Entry 6XLL (electron microscopy, 2.70 A resolution); this record covers chains F and N of the 9 polymer chains in the assembly.

[Chain F]
Protein: RNA polymerase sigma factor RpoD
Organism: Escherichia coli O157:H7
UniProt: P00579 (RPOD_ECOLI); residue numbers follow UniProt; this construct covers 1-613
Amino-acid sequence (613 residues; numbered 1 to 613; the number before each row is that of its first residue):
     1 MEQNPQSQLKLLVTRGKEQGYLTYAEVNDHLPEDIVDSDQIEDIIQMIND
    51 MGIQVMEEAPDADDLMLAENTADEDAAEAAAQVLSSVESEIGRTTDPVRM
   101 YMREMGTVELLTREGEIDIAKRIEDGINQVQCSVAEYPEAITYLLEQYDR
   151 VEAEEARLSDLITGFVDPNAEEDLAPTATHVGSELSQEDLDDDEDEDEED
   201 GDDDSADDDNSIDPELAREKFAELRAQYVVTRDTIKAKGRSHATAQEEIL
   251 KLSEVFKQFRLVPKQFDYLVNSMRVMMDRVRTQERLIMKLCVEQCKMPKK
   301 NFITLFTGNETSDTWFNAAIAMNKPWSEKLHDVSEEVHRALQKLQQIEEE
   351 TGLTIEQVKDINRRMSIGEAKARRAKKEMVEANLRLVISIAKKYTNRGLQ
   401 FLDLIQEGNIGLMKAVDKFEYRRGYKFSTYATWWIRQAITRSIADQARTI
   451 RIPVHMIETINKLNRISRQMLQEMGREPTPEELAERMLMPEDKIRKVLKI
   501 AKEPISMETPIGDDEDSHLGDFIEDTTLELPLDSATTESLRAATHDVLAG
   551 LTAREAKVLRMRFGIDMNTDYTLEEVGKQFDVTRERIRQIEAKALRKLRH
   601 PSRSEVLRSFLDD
Not modelled in the structure: 1-88, 168-211, 237-241
Curated features (UniProtKB/Swiss-Prot):
  - DNA-binding region: Leu-573 to Ala-592 (H-T-H motif)
  - region: Arg-584 to Arg-599 (Interaction with anti-sigma factors)
  - motif: Asp-403 to Gln-406 (Interaction with polymerase core subunit RpoC)
  - site: Arg-562 (Interaction with anti-sigma factors)
  - mutagenesis: Ala-553 (A553D: Disrupts the interaction with Escherichia phage lambda antitermination protein Q), Arg-596 (R596D/E: 2-fold reduction in activation of class II Crp-dependent promoters)

[Chain N]
Molecule: synthetic non-template strand DNA
Sequence (54 nucleotides; numbered 35 to 88; the number before each row is that of its first residue):
    35 GCCTTGACCCTCCCCTAAGGGGAGGGTTTAGATTGTGTGCAGTCTGACGC
    85 GGCG
Not modelled in the structure: 72-75

[Interface between chain F and chain N]
Pairs across the interface (54; chain F residue first):
  Val-98(F) / DT70(N)  base contact
  Arg-99(F) / DT70(N)  base contact
  Arg-99(F) / DG71(N)  base contact
  Met-102(F) / DG69(N)  base contact
  Met-102(F) / DT70(N)  base contact
  Met-105(F) / DG69(N)  sugar contact
  Gly-106(F) / DG69(N)  base contact
  Leu-110(F) / DT68(N)  base contact
  Glu-116(F) / DT68(N)  base contact
  Asn-383(F) / DT68(N)  hydrogen bond to the base
  Arg-385(F) / DT68(N)  base contact
  Arg-385(F) / DG69(N)  base contact
  Leu-386(F) / DT68(N)  hydrogen bond to the base
  Lys-392(F) / DT70(N)  salt bridge to the phosphate
  Phe-401(F) / DT70(N)  sugar contact
  Lys-418(F) / DT62(N)  salt bridge to the phosphate
  Phe-419(F) / DA64(N)  base contact
  Glu-420(F) / DA64(N)  base contact
  Arg-423(F) / DA64(N)  hydrogen bond to the base
  Tyr-425(F) / DA64(N)  sugar contact
  Tyr-425(F) / DG65(N)  phosphate contact
  Tyr-425(F) / DA66(N)  phosphate contact
  Lys-426(F) / DA66(N)  hydrogen bond to the phosphate
  Lys-426(F) / DT67(N)  salt bridge to the phosphate
  Ser-428(F) / DA66(N)  sugar contact
  Ser-428(F) / DT67(N)  hydrogen bond to the phosphate
  Thr-429(F) / DG65(N)  phosphate contact
  Thr-429(F) / DA66(N)  phosphate contact
  Thr-429(F) / DT67(N)  base contact
  Tyr-430(F) / DA64(N)  stacking on the base
  Thr-432(F) / DT67(N)  base contact
  Trp-433(F) / DT63(N)  base contact
  Trp-433(F) / DA64(N)  sugar contact
  Trp-434(F) / DT62(N)  phosphate contact
  Trp-434(F) / DT63(N)  base contact
  Gln-437(F) / DT62(N)  base contact
  Gln-437(F) / DT63(N)  base contact
  Arg-441(F) / DG59(N)  sugar contact
  Arg-441(F) / DG60(N)  salt bridge to the phosphate
  Arg-441(F) / DT61(N)  base contact
  Arg-451(F) / DG59(N)  salt bridge to the phosphate
  Pro-453(F) / DG58(N)  phosphate contact
  Pro-453(F) / DG59(N)  phosphate contact
  His-455(F) / DA57(N)  sugar contact
  His-455(F) / DG58(N)  salt bridge to the phosphate
  Val-582(F) / DG40(N)  phosphate contact
  Thr-583(F) / DG40(N)  hydrogen bond to the phosphate
  Glu-585(F) / DA41(N)  base contact
  Glu-585(F) / DC42(N)  hydrogen bond to the base
  Arg-586(F) / DT38(N)  sugar contact
  Arg-586(F) / DT39(N)  salt bridge to the phosphate
  Arg-586(F) / DG40(N)  phosphate contact
  Gln-589(F) / DT39(N)  base contact
  Gln-589(F) / DG40(N)  hydrogen bond to the base
Other interface residues (no listed pair), chain F (41 interface residues in all): Asp-96, Ala-382, Ile-388, Ser-389, Arg-554, Lys-593, Arg-596
Other interface residues (no listed pair), chain N (21 interface residues in all): DC43

[In short]
The interface between chain F and chain N involves 41 residues on one side and 21 on the other, with 8
hydrogen bonds, 7 salt bridges and 1 aromatic stacking contact. Among the polar pairs are Asn-383(F)/DT68(N),
Leu-386(F)/DT68(N) and Arg-423(F)/DA64(N).
Here chain F is RNA polymerase sigma factor RpoD (Escherichia coli O157:H7) and chain N is synthetic
non-template strand DNA. Entry 6XLL (Cryo-EM structure of E. coli RNAP-promoter initial transcribing complex
with 5-nt RNA transcript (RPitc-5nt)) was determined by electron microscopy together with 6XL5, 6XL6, 6XL9,
6XLA, 6XLJ, 6XLK, 6XLM and 6XLN from the same study.
